PDB entry 8CYL | X-ray diffraction, 1.89 A resolution | chains A and B

# Chain A
Protein: Capsid protein VP60
UniProt: Q86119 (POLG_RHDVA); residues 231-569 here correspond to UniProt positions 1996-2334 (UniProt number = residue number + 1765)
Amino-acid sequence (339 residues; row label = number of the first residue in the row):
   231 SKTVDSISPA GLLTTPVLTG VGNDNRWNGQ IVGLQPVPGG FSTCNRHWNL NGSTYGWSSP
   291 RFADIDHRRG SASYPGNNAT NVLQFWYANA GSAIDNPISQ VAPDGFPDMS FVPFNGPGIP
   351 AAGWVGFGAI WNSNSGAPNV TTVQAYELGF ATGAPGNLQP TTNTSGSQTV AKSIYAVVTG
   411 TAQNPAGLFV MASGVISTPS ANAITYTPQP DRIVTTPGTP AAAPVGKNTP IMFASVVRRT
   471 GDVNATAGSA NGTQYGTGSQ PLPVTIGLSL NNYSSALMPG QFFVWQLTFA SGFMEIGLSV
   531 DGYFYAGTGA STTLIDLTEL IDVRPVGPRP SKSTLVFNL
What the authors report for this chain:
  - specificity-determining residues: Asn319, Gly386, Pro415 (proposed by the authors, not directly observed)
  - conformationally variable residues: Gln398, Pro415

# Chain B
Protein: Capsid protein VP60
UniProt: Q86119 (POLG_RHDVA); residues 237-569 here correspond to UniProt positions 2002-2334 (UniProt number = residue number + 1765)
Amino-acid sequence (333 residues; row label = number of the first residue in the row):
   237 ISPAGLLTTP VLTGVGNDNR WNGQIVGLQP VPGGFSTCNR HWNLNGSTYG WSSPRFADID
   297 HRRGSASYPG NNATNVLQFW YANAGSAIDN PISQVAPDGF PDMSFVPFNG PGIPAAGWVG
   357 FGAIWNSNSG APNVTTVQAY ELGFATGAPG NLQPTTNTSG SQTVAKSIYA VVTGTAQNPA
   417 GLFVMASGVI STPSANAITY TPQPDRIVTT PGTPAAAPVG KNTPIMFASV VRRTGDVNAT
   477 AGSANGTQYG TGSQPLPVTI GLSLNNYSSA LMPGQFFVWQ LTFASGFMEI GLSVDGYFYA
   537 GTGASTTLID LTELIDVRPV GPRPSKSTLV FNL

# How chain A and chain B interact
Pairs across the interface (56):
  Val251(A) - Ile496(B)  hydrophobic
  Val251(A) - Leu500(B)  hydrophobic
  Arg291(A) - Gln260(B)
  Asp294(A) - Arg468(B)  salt bridge
  Asp296(A) - Arg468(B)  salt bridge
  Asp296(A) - Asn474(B)  hydrogen bond
  Arg298(A) - Asn474(B)  hydrogen bond
  Asn311(A) - Val408(B)
  Phe357(A) - Phe357(B)  hydrophobic
  Phe357(A) - Val373(B)  hydrophobic
  Phe357(A) - Met421(B)  hydrophobic
  Trp361(A) - Val473(B)  hydrophobic
  Trp361(A) - Asn474(B)
  Ser365(A) - Asp472(B)
  Gly366(A) - Asp472(B)
  Gly366(A) - Val473(B)  hydrogen bond (backbone-backbone)
  Ala367(A) - Gly471(B)
  Pro368(A) - Tyr405(B)
  Pro368(A) - Thr470(B)
  Pro368(A) - Val473(B)  hydrophobic
  Val370(A) - Gln374(B)  hydrogen bond (backbone-side chain)
  Val370(A) - Tyr405(B)  hydrophobic
  Val373(A) - Phe357(B)  hydrophobic
  Val373(A) - Gln374(B)
  Val373(A) - Ala375(B)
  Gln374(A) - Val370(B)  hydrogen bond (side chain-backbone)
  Gln374(A) - Val373(B)
  Ala375(A) - Val373(B)
  Tyr405(A) - Pro368(B)
  Tyr405(A) - Val370(B)  hydrophobic
  Ala406(A) - Val408(B)
  Val407(A) - Val408(B)
  Val408(A) - Asn311(B)
  Val408(A) - Ala406(B)
  Val408(A) - Val407(B)
  Val408(A) - Val408(B)
  Phe419(A) - Arg468(B)
  Met421(A) - Phe357(B)  hydrophobic
  Met421(A) - Ser423(B)
  Ser423(A) - Met421(B)
  Arg468(A) - Asp294(B)  salt bridge
  Arg468(A) - Asp296(B)  salt bridge
  Arg468(A) - Phe419(B)
  Thr470(A) - Pro368(B)
  Gly471(A) - Ala367(B)
  Asp472(A) - Ser365(B)
  Asp472(A) - Gly366(B)
  Val473(A) - Trp361(B)  hydrophobic
  Val473(A) - Gly366(B)  hydrogen bond (backbone-backbone)
  Val473(A) - Phe419(B)
  Asn474(A) - Asp296(B)  hydrogen bond
  Asn474(A) - Arg298(B)
  Asn474(A) - Trp361(B)
  Ile496(A) - Val251(B)  hydrophobic
  Leu500(A) - Pro246(B)  hydrophobic
  Leu500(A) - Val251(B)  hydrophobic
Interface residues without a listed pair, chain A (36 interface residues in all): Pro246, Asn258, Phe292, Gly358, Val425
Interface residues without a listed pair, chain B (36 interface residues in all): Asn258, Phe292, Gly358, Val425

# In short
Chain A and chain B each contribute 36 residues to their interface, with 7 hydrogen bonds and 4 salt bridges.
Polar contacts include Asp294(A)-Arg468(B), Asp296(A)-Arg468(B) and Arg468(A)-Asp294(B). From the paper:
specificity determinants Asn319(A), Gly386(A) and Pro415(A); conformational variability at Gln398(A) and
Pro415(A).
Chain A is Capsid protein VP60 and chain B is Capsid protein VP60; the structure, Ast89 P domain, was
determined by X-ray diffraction (same publication as 8CZ5).
